Entry 7DQX (X-ray diffraction, 3.44 A resolution); this record covers chains A and B of the 6 polymer chains in the assembly.

Chain A:
Name: 6-hydroxypseudooxynicotine dehydrogenase complex subunit gamma
Organism: Paenarthrobacter nicotinovorans
Notes: EC 1.5.99.14
UniProtKB: Q933N0 (KDHC_PAENI); numbering as in UniProt (aligned over 1-794)
Sequence (794 residues; row label = number of the first residue in the row):
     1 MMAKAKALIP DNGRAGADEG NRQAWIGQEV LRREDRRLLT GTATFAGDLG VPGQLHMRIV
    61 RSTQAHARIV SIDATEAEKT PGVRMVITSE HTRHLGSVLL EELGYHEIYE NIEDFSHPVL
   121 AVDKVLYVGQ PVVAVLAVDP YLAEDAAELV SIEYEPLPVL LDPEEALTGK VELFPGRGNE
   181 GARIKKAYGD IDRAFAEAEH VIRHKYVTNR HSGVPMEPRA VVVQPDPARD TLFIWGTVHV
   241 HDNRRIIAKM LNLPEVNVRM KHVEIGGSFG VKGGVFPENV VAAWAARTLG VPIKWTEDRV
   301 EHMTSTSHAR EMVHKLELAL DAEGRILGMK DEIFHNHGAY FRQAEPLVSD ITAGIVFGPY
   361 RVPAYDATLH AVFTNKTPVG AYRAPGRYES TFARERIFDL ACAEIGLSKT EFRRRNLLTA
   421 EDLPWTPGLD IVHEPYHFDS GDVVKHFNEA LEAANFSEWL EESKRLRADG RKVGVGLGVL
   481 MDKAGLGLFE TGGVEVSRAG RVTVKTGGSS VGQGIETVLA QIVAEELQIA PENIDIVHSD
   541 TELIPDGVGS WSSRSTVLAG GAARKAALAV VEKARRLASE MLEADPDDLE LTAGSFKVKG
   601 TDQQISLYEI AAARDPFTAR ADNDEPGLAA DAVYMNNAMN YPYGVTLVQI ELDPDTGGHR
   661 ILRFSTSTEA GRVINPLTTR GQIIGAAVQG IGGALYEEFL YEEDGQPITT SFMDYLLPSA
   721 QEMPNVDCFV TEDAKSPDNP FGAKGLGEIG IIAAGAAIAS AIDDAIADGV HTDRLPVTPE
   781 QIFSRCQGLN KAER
Disordered / not traced: 1-20, 237-241, 791-794
Small-molecule neighbours: pterin cytosine dinucleotide (MCN): G267, S268, F269, G270, R383, V511, G512, Q513, G514, V518, S550, W551, S552, S553, R554, S555, T556, T678, T679, Q682, G745, L746, G747, E748

Chain B:
Name: 6-hydroxypseudooxynicotine dehydrogenase complex subunit alpha
Organism: Paenarthrobacter nicotinovorans
Notes: EC 1.5.99.14
UniProtKB: O87681 (KDHA_PAENI); residue numbers follow UniProt; this construct covers 1-296
Sequence (296 residues; each row starts with the number of its first residue):
     1 MKPPSFDYVV ADSVEHALRL LADGGDDAKI IAGGQSLVPL LNFRMSRPSL LVDINRVPGL
    61 ANIRKSDQTI AIGALTRHAK LTTSKTISQN LPILSEAAAW IAHPQIRNRG TIGGSLAHAD
   121 AAAELPVVLL ALDAYVTAQS LQGERKIPLK ELLVSHFVSS ILPGELIVEV NVPQLPHGSG
   181 AAFDEFSRRH GDYAIGGAAS IVTLDEQGKC SRARITVLGG GSTAIRCQEA ENILIDSTLS
   241 SHDIAAAAHA AVQGLDPVPT VHGSAQYRAQ VIRTMVERTL AKALHRARPT KESMDH
Disordered / not traced: 288-296
Curated features (UniProtKB/Swiss-Prot):
  - binding site (FAD): I30 to L37, T111 to S115, E124
Small-molecule neighbours: FAD (flavin-adenine dinucleotide): K29, I30, I31, A32, G33, G34, Q35, S36, L37, H78, W100, I101, A102, I106, R109, G110, T111, G113, G114, S115, A117, H118, A122, A123, E124, E165, L166, I167, G191, D192, Y193

Chain A / chain B interface:
Pairs across the interface (41):
  Y141(A) - K2(B)
  Y141(A) - P3(B)
  Y141(A) - R44(B)
  E144(A) - M1(B)  hydrogen bond (side chain-backbone)
  E144(A) - K2(B)  hydrogen bond (side chain-backbone)
  E144(A) - R44(B)  salt bridge
  D145(A) - R44(B)  salt bridge
  E148(A) - R44(B)  salt bridge
  E148(A) - R47(B)  salt bridge
  D298(A) - M1(B)
  V300(A) - F43(B)  hydrophobic
  D653(A) - R278(B)  salt bridge
  D655(A) - R273(B)  salt bridge
  T656(A) - F186(B)
  T656(A) - R273(B)
  G658(A) - F186(B)
  L695(A) - R188(B)
  L700(A) - V261(B)  hydrophobic
  I708(A) - V261(B)  hydrophobic
  F712(A) - R189(B)
  M713(A) - H262(B)
  D714(A) - H262(B)
  L716(A) - R188(B)
  L716(A) - R189(B)
  L716(A) - D192(B)
  L717(A) - R189(B)  hydrogen bond (backbone-side chain)
  Q721(A) - H103(B)
  Q721(A) - H190(B)
  E722(A) - R189(B)
  E722(A) - H190(B)  hydrogen bond (side chain-backbone)
  T778(A) - R188(B)
  P779(A) - Y267(B)
  E780(A) - V261(B)
  E780(A) - H262(B)
  E780(A) - G263(B)
  E780(A) - S264(B)
  E780(A) - Y267(B)
  F783(A) - Y267(B)  hydrophobic
  F783(A) - V271(B)  hydrophobic
  F783(A) - R273(B)
  R785(A) - Q270(B)
Interface residues without a listed pair, chain A (30 interface residues in all): R58, P140, G657, Y696, S711
Interface residues without a listed pair, chain B (23 interface residues in all): P4, M275

Overview:
30 residues of chain A and 23 residues of chain B are in contact; the contacts include 4 hydrogen bonds and 6
salt bridges. Polar pairs include E144(A)-R44(B), D145(A)-R44(B) and E148(A)-R44(B). Chain A binds pterin
cytosine dinucleotide. Bound to chain B: flavin-adenine dinucleotide.
Chain A is 6-hydroxypseudooxynicotine dehydrogenase complex subunit gamma and chain B is
6-hydroxypseudooxynicotine dehydrogenase complex subunit alpha, both from Paenarthrobacter nicotinovorans; the
structure, Crystal structure of xanthine dehydrogenase family protein, was determined by X-ray diffraction.
